7C17 - chains C and D of the 10 polymer chains in the assembly; structure by electron microscopy, 4.22 A resolution (low resolution: residue-level contacts below are approximate; hydrogen-bond / salt-bridge calls are withheld).

== Chain C ==
Protein: DNA-directed RNA polymerase subunit beta
From: Escherichia coli (strain K12)
Notes: EC 2.7.7.6
UniProtKB: P0A8V2 (RPOB_ECOLI); residue numbers follow UniProt; this construct covers 1-1342
Sequence (1342 residues; numbered 1 to 1342; the number before each row is that of its first residue):
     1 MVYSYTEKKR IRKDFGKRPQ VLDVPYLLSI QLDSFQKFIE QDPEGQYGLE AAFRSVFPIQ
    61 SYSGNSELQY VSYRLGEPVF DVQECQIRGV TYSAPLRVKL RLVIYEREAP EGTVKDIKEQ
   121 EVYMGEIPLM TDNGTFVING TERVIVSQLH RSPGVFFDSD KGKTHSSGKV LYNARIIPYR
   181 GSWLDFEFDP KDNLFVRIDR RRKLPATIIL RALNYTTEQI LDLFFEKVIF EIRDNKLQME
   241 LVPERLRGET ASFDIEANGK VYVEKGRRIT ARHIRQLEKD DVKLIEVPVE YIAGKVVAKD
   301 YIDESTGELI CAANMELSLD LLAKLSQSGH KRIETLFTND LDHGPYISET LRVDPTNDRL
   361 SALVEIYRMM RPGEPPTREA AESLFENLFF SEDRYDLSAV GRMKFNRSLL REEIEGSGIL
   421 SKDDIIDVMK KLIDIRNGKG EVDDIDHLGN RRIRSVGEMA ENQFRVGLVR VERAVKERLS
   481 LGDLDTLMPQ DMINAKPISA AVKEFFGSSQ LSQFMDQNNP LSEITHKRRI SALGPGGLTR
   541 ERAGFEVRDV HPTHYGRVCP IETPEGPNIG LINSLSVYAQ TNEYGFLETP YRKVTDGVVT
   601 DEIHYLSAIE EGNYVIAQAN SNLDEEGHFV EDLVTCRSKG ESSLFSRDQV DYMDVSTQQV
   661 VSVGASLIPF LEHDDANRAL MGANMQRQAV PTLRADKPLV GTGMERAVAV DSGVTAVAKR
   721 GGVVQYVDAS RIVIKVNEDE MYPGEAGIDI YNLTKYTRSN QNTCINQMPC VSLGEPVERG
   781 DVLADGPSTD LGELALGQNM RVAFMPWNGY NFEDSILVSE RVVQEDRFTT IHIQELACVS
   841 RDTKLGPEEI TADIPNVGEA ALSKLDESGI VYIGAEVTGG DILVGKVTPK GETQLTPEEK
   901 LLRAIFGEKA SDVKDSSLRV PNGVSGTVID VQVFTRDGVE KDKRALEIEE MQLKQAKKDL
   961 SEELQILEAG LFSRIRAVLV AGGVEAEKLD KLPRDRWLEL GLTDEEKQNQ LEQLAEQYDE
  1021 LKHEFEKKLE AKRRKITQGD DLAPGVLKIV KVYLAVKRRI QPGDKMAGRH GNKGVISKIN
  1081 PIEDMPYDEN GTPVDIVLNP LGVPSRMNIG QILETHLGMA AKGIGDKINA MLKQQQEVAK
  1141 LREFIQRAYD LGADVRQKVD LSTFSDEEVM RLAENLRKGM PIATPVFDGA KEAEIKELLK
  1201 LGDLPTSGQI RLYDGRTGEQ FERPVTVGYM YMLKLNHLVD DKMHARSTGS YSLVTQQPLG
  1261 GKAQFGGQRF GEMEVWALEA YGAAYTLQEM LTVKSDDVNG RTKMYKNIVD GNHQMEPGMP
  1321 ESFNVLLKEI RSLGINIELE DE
Disordered / not traced: 1-2, 1341-1342
Swiss-Prot annotation at these positions:
  - modified residue (N6-acetyllysine): Lys1022, Lys1200

== Chain D ==
Protein: DNA-directed RNA polymerase subunit beta'
From: Escherichia coli (strain K12)
Notes: EC 2.7.7.6
UniProtKB: P0A8T7 (RPOC_ECOLI); residues 1-1407 here = UniProt positions 1-1407
Sequence (1416 residues; each row starts with the number of its first residue):
     1 MKDLLKFLKA QTKTEEFDAI KIALASPDMI RSWSFGEVKK PETINYRTFK PERDGLFCAR
    61 IFGPVKDYEC LCGKYKRLKH RGVICEKCGV EVTQTKVRRE RMGHIELASP TAHIWFLKSL
   121 PSRIGLLLDM PLRDIERVLY FESYVVIEGG MTNLERQQIL TEEQYLDALE EFGDEFDAKM
   181 GAEAIQALLK SMDLEQECEQ LREELNETNS ETKRKKLTKR IKLLEAFVQS GNKPEWMILT
   241 VLPVLPPDLR PLVPLDGGRF ATSDLNDLYR RVINRNNRLK RLLDLAAPDI IVRNEKRMLQ
   301 EAVDALLDNG RRGRAITGSN KRPLKSLADM IKGKQGRFRQ NLLGKRVDYS GRSVITVGPY
   361 LRLHQCGLPK KMALELFKPF IYGKLELRGL ATTIKAAKKM VEREEAVVWD ILDEVIREHP
   421 VLLNRAPTLH RLGIQAFEPV LIEGKAIQLH PLVCAAYNAD FDGDQMAVHV PLTLEAQLEA
   481 RALMMSTNNI LSPANGEPII VPSQDVVLGL YYMTRDCVNA KGEGMVLTGP KEAERLYRSG
   541 LASLHARVKV RITEYEKDAN GELVAKTSLK DTTVGRAILW MIVPKGLPYS IVNQALGKKA
   601 ISKMLNTCYR ILGLKPTVIF ADQIMYTGFA YAARSGASVG IDDMVIPEKK HEIISEAEAE
   661 VAEIQEQFQS GLVTAGERYN KVIDIWAAAN DRVSKAMMDN LQTETVINRD GQEEKQVSFN
   721 SIYMMADSGA RGSAAQIRQL AGMRGLMAKP DGSIIETPIT ANFREGLNVL QYFISTHGAR
   781 KGLADTALKT ANSGYLTRRL VDVAQDLVVT EDDCGTHEGI MMTPVIEGGD VKEPLRDRVL
   841 GRVTAEDVLK PGTADILVPR NTLLHEQWCD LLEENSVDAV KVRSVVSCDT DFGVCAHCYG
   901 RDLARGHIIN KGEAIGVIAA QSIGEPGTQL TMRTFHIGGA ASRAAAESSI QVKNKGSIKL
   961 SNVKSVVNSS GKLVITSRNT ELKLIDEFGR TKESYKVPYG AVLAKGDGEQ VAGGETVANW
  1021 DPHTMPVITE VSGFVRFTDM IDGQTITRQT DELTGLSSLV VLDSAERTAG GKDLRPALKI
  1081 VDAQGNDVLI PGTDMPAQYF LPGKAIVQLE DGVQISSGDT LARIPQESGG TKDITGGLPR
  1141 VADLFEARRP KEPAILAEIS GIVSFGKETK GKRRLVITPV DGSDPYEEMI PKWRQLNVFE
  1201 GERVERGDVI SDGPEAPHDI LRLRGVHAVT RYIVNEVQDV YRLQGVKIND KHIEVIVRQM
  1261 LRKATIVNAG SSDFLEGEQV EYSRVKIANR ELEANGKVGA TYSRDLLGIT KASLATESFI
  1321 SAASFQETTR VLTEAAVAGK RDELRGLKEN VIVGRLIPAG TGYAYHQDRM RRRAAGEAPA
  1381 APQVTAEDAS ASLAELLNAG LGGSDNELEV HHHHHH
Disordered / not traced: 1-16, 932-947, 1127-1136, 1374-1416
Construct notes: expression tag (1408-1416)
Swiss-Prot annotation at these positions:
  - binding site (Zn(2+)): Cys70, Cys72, Cys85, Cys88, Cys814, Cys888, Cys895, Cys898
  - binding site (Mg(2+)): Asp460, Asp462, Asp464
  - modified residue: Lys983 (N6-acetyllysine)
Metal / ion sites: Zn2+ site 1: Cys70, Cys72; Mg2+ near Asp464 (its only coordinating residue here); Zn2+ site 2: Cys814, Cys888, Cys895, Cys898

== Interface between chain C and chain D ==
Pairs across the interface - 390 pairs, chain C then chain D:
  Lys163(C) with Lys1151(D)
  Ala543(C) with Leu788(D)
  Phe545(C) with Ala784(D); Asp785(D); Leu788(D)
  Arg548(C) with Arg780(D); Ala784(D); Leu788(D)
  Asp549(C) with Pro750(D); His777(D); Lys781(D)
  Val550(C) with Pro750(D); His777(D); Arg780(D)
  His551(C) with Phe773(D); His777(D)
  Pro552(C) with Lys749(D); Phe773(D); His777(D)
  His554(C) with Phe773(D)
  Tyr555(C) with Val769(D); Phe773(D)
  Cys559(C) with Arg780(D)
  Pro560(C) with Phe773(D); Thr776(D); Arg780(D)
  Ile561(C) with Tyr772(D)
  Ile569(C) with Leu783(D); Ala787(D)
  Gly570(C) with Arg780(D)
  Asn573(C) with Arg780(D)
  Gln618(C) with Val769(D); Leu770(D)
  Asn620(C) with Asn768(D); Val769(D)
  Leu633(C) with Glu658(D)
  Thr635(C) with Leu770(D)
  Ser642(C) with Glu756(D); Thr757(D); Leu770(D)
  Val660(C) with Val769(D); Phe773(D)
  Leu671(C) with Tyr772(D)
  Glu672(C) with Gly766(D); Leu767(D)
  His673(C) with Phe763(D); Arg764(D); Glu765(D); Gly766(D)
  Asp674(C) with Phe763(D); Tyr772(D)
  Asp675(C) with Phe763(D); Tyr772(D)
  Ala676(C) with Tyr772(D); Thr776(D); Ala779(D)
  Asn677(C) with Leu783(D)
  Ala679(C) with Tyr772(D)
  Leu680(C) with Leu783(D)
  Phe804(C) with Ala637(D); Ser638(D)
  Met805(C) with Ala633(D); Ser638(D)
  Pro806(C) with Asp505(D); Ala632(D); Ala633(D); Ala637(D)
  Asn808(C) with Pro359(D); Phe629(D); Ala633(D)
  Gly809(C) with Val357(D); Asp505(D); Phe629(D)
  Tyr810(C) with Val357(D); Pro359(D); Tyr360(D)
  Asn811(C) with Asp505(D)
  Phe812(C) with Pro451(D); Ser503(D); Asp505(D); Val506(D)
  Glu813(C) with Cys454(D); Asp460(D); Phe461(D); Gln504(D)
  Asp814(C) with Phe461(D)
  Ser815(C) with Val357(D)
  Arg841(C) with Asp256(D); Gly257(D)
  Thr843(C) with Phe49(D)
  Lys844(C) with Arg47(D)
  Asn856(C) with Lys395(D); Lys399(D)
  Thr893(C) with Lys66(D)
  Gln894(C) with Lys76(D); Arg77(D)
  Leu895(C) with Arg77(D)
  Lys900(C) with Arg77(D)
  Asn922(C) with Lys371(D)
  Gln1061(C) with Lys445(D)
  Pro1062(C) with Lys445(D); Ala446(D)
  Gly1063(C) with Val354(D); Thr356(D); Ala446(D)
  Lys1065(C) with Asp462(D)
  Lys1073(C) with Asp462(D)
  Gly1074(C) with Phe461(D)
  Val1075(C) with Ile355(D); Thr356(D); Phe461(D); Gly463(D)
  Ile1076(C) with Thr356(D)
  Ser1077(C) with Val357(D); Gln448(D)
  Pro1100(C) with Ala637(D); Met725(D)
  Leu1101(C) with Gln504(D); Asp505(D); Leu508(D); Arg731(D)
  Gly1102(C) with Arg731(D)
  Val1103(C) with Val639(D)
  Pro1104(C) with Ile722(D); Met725(D); Arg731(D); Gln736(D); Ile737(D)
  Ser1105(C) with Arg731(D); Gly732(D)
  Arg1106(C) with Asp460(D); Arg731(D)
  Met1107(C) with Gln736(D); Gln739(D); Leu740(D); Phe763(D)
  Ile1109(C) with Met644(D); Phe763(D)
  Ile1112(C) with Val639(D); Gly640(D)
  Leu1113(C) with Ile641(D)
  His1116(C) with Gly640(D); Ile641(D)
  Phe1187(C) with Leu767(D); Val769(D); Tyr772(D)
  Lys1191(C) with Glu765(D)
  Glu1192(C) with Arg764(D)
  Lys1196(C) with Asp642(D)
  Thr1206(C) with Asp642(D)
  Ser1207(C) with Asp642(D)
  Gln1209(C) with Ser638(D); Asp643(D)
  Asp1214(C) with Ala633(D)
  Arg1216(C) with Arg634(D)
  Thr1217(C) with Arg634(D)
  Phe1221(C) with Ala633(D); Arg634(D)
  Glu1222(C) with Tyr512(D); Tyr537(D); Arg634(D); Ser635(D)
  Arg1223(C) with Tyr512(D); Ser635(D); Gly636(D); Phe719(D); Asn720(D); Ser721(D); Met724(D)
  Pro1224(C) with Gly636(D); Ser638(D)
  Val1225(C) with Ser638(D)
  Thr1226(C) with Ser638(D); Val639(D); Gly640(D)
  Val1239(C) with Lys445(D)
  Asp1240(C) with Lys445(D)
  Lys1242(C) with Arg352(D); Val354(D); Gly463(D); Gln465(D)
  Met1243(C) with Arg352(D); Met372(D); Lys445(D)
  His1244(C) with Gly351(D); Arg352(D)
  Ala1245(C) with Ser350(D); Gly351(D); Met372(D); Glu375(D); Leu376(D)
  Arg1246(C) with Asp348(D); Tyr349(D); Ser350(D); Glu375(D)
  Ser1247(C) with Tyr349(D); Glu375(D); Leu376(D)
  Thr1248(C) with Tyr349(D)
  Tyr1251(C) with Asp348(D)
  Leu1253(C) with Asp248(D); Pro251(D); Val253(D)
  Val1254(C) with Leu249(D); Pro251(D); Arg337(D)
  Thr1255(C) with Arg99(D); Arg337(D); Lys345(D)
  Gln1256(C) with Arg99(D)
  Gln1257(C) with Gln340(D); Asn341(D); Lys345(D); Arg346(D)
  Pro1258(C) with Arg346(D); Val347(D); Asp348(D)
  Leu1259(C) with Arg346(D)
  Gly1260(C) with Arg346(D)
  Phe1265(C) with Glu375(D)
  Gly1267(C) with Arg346(D); Ser350(D)
  Gln1268(C) with Arg346(D); Ser350(D); Arg352(D); Ala426(D); Gln465(D); Met466(D); Ala467(D)
  Arg1269(C) with Arg339(D); Gln340(D); Gly344(D); Arg346(D)
  Phe1270(C) with Gly344(D); Lys345(D); Val347(D); Asn424(D); Ile434(D); His469(D)
  Gly1271(C) with Gly344(D)
  Glu1272(C) with Arg339(D); Gly344(D); Arg798(D)
  Met1273(C) with Thr428(D)
  Glu1274(C) with Asn424(D); Ala426(D); Thr428(D)
  Val1275(C) with Leu343(D)
  Trp1276(C) with Arg798(D); Val801(D); Val917(D); Gln921(D); Lys1348(D)
  Ala1277(C) with His430(D); Arg431(D); Ile434(D)
  Leu1278(C) with Leu422(D); Met484(D)
  Glu1279(C) with Val917(D); Leu1347(D); Lys1348(D); Val1351(D); Ile1357(D)
  Ala1280(C) with Arg431(D); Glu913(D); Val917(D); Ile918(D)
  Tyr1281(C) with Arg431(D); Leu432(D); Ile434(D); Gln435(D); Leu483(D); Met484(D); Asn489(D); Arg905(D); Glu913(D)
  Gly1282(C) with Ala1359(D); Gly1360(D); Thr1361(D)
  Ala1283(C) with Glu479(D)
  Ala1284(C) with Leu1356(D); Ile1357(D); Thr1361(D); Gly1362(D)
  Tyr1285(C) with Glu475(D); Leu1356(D); Thr1361(D)
  Thr1286(C) with Ala476(D); Glu479(D)
  Leu1287(C) with Val1351(D); Ile1357(D)
  Gln1288(C) with Arg1355(D); Leu1356(D)
  Glu1289(C) with Pro471(D); Leu472(D); Thr473(D); Ala476(D)
  Met1290(C) with Val347(D); His469(D)
  Leu1291(C) with Leu342(D); Leu343(D); Lys345(D); Val1351(D)
  Thr1292(C) with Gly1354(D)
  Lys1294(C) with Val347(D); Asp348(D); Tyr349(D); Val470(D); Leu472(D)
  Ser1295(C) with Lys345(D); Arg346(D); Val347(D)
  Asp1296(C) with Lys345(D)
  Val1298(C) with Lys96(D)
  Asn1299(C) with Lys96(D)
  Met1304(C) with Leu472(D); Thr473(D)
  Tyr1305(C) with Tyr349(D); Pro379(D); Tyr382(D)
  Ile1308(C) with Pro379(D); Phe380(D); Leu472(D)
  Val1309(C) with Gly383(D); Glu386(D)
  His1313(C) with Phe380(D); Leu472(D); Thr473(D); Leu474(D); Glu475(D)
  Gln1314(C) with Thr473(D)
  Met1315(C) with Thr473(D); Glu475(D)
  Pro1320(C) with Val1353(D); Gly1354(D)
  Glu1321(C) with Lys96(D); Arg99(D)
  Ser1322(C) with Asn341(D); Leu342(D); Lys345(D)
  Phe1323(C) with Ile20(D); Ile1352(D); Val1353(D)
  Val1325(C) with Arg99(D); Leu249(D)
  Leu1326(C) with Ile331(D); Phe338(D); Leu342(D)
  Lys1328(C) with Arg99(D); Glu100(D); Met102(D); Pro246(D)
  Glu1329(C) with Leu245(D); Leu327(D); Met330(D); Ile331(D); Arg337(D)
  Arg1331(C) with Trp33(D); Pro243(D)
  Ser1332(C) with Leu242(D); Pro243(D); Val244(D); Leu245(D); Tyr269(D)
  Leu1333(C) with His113(D); Trp115(D); Leu307(D); Leu327(D)
  Gly1334(C) with Ala25(D); His113(D)
  Ile1335(C) with Ile22(D); Ala23(D); Ala25(D); Trp33(D); Ala1336(D)
  Asn1336(C) with Lys21(D); Ile22(D); Ala23(D); Leu24(D); Ala25(D); Trp33(D)
  Ile1337(C) with Ile20(D); Lys21(D)
  Glu1338(C) with Ile20(D); Lys21(D)
  Leu1339(C) with Phe17(D); Ala19(D)
  Glu1340(C) with Phe17(D); Asp18(D); Ala19(D)
Interface residues without a listed pair, chain C (183 interface residues in all): Gly544, Val547, Thr563, Gly566, Pro567, Arg637, Gly640, Ser643, Thr657, Trp807, Val839, Gly923, Ala1043, Lys1078, Arg1301, Asp1310, Gly1318, Met1319, Asn1324, Ile1330
Interface residues without a listed pair, chain D (207 interface residues in all): Met29, Thr48, Tyr68, Phe116, Leu239, Gly258, Ser353, Lys378, Leu387, Ile394, Arg425, Pro427, Gly444, Ala455, Ala630, Ala730, Lys789, Gly794, Thr797, Ala914, Phe1319, Ile1320, Leu1332, Arg1341

== In short ==
The interface between chain C and chain D involves 183 residues on one side and 207 on the other. Cys70(D) and
Cys72(D) form the Zn2+ site 1. From UniProt: 8 Zn2+-binding residues and 3 Mg2+-binding residues on chain D.
Here chain C is DNA-directed RNA polymerase subunit beta and chain D is DNA-directed RNA polymerase subunit
beta', both from Escherichia coli (strain K12). Entry 7C17 (The cryo-EM structure of E. coli CueR
transcription activation complex with fully duplex promoter DNA) was determined by electron microscopy,
deposited together with 6LDI.
